7NAS - chains A and E of the 14 polymer chains in the assembly; structure by electron microscopy, 3.31 A resolution.

Chain A:
Molecule: 16S rRNA
Source organism: Escherichia coli (strain K12)
Sequence (1542 nucleotides; numbered 1 to 1542; the number before each row is that of its first residue):
     1 AAAUUGAAGAGUUUGAUCAUGGCUCAGAUUGAACGCUGGCGGCAGGCCUA
    51 ACACAUGCAAGUCGAACGGUAACAGGAAGAAGCUUGCUUCUUUGCUGACG
   101 AGUGGCGGACGGGUGAGUAAUGUCUGGGAAACUGCCUGAUGGAGGGGGAU
   151 AACUACUGGAAACGGUAGCUAAUACCGCAUAACGUCGCAAGACCAAAGAG
   201 GGGGACCUUCGGGCCUCUUGCCAUCGGAUGUGCCCAGAUGGGAUUAGCUA
   251 GUAGGUGGGGUAACGGCUCACCUAGGCGACGAUCCCUAGCUGGUCUGAGA
   301 GGAUGACCAGCCACACUGGAACUGAGACACGGUCCAGACUCCUACGGGAG
   351 GCAGCAGUGGGGAAUAUUGCACAAUGGGCGCAAGCCUGAUGCAGCCAUGC
   401 CGCGUGUAUGAAGAAGGCCUUCGGGUUGUAAAGUACUUUCAGCGGGGAGG
   451 AAGGGAGUAAAGUUAAUACCUUUGCUCAUUGACGUUACCCGCAGAAGAAG
   501 CACCGGCUAACUCCGUGCCAGCAGCCXCGGUAAUACGGAGGGUGCAAGCG
   551 UUAAUCGGAAUUACUGGGCGUAAAGCGCACGCAGGCGGUUUGUUAAGUCA
   601 GAUGUGAAAUCCCCGGGCUCAACCUGGGAACUGCAUCUGAUACUGGCAAG
   651 CUUGAGUCUCGUAGAGGGGGGUAGAAUUCCAGGUGUAGCGGUGAAAUGCG
   701 UAGAGAUCUGGAGGAAUACCGGUGGCGAAGGCGGCCCCCUGGACGAAGAC
   751 UGACGCUCAGGUGCGAAAGCGUGGGGAGCAAACAGGAUUAGAUACCCUGG
   801 UAGUCCACGCCGUAAACGAUGUCGACUUGGAGGUUGUGCCCUUGAGGCGU
   851 GGCUUCCGGAGCUAACGCGUUAAGUCGACCGCCUGGGGAGUACGGCCGCA
   901 AGGUUAAAACUCAAAUGAAUUGACGGGGGCCCGCACAAGCGGUGGAGCAU
   951 GUGGUUUAAUUCGAUGXAACGCGAAGAACCUUACCUGGUCUUGACAUCCA
  1001 CGGAAGUUUUCAGAGAUGAGAAUGUGCCUUCGGGAACCGUGAGACAGGUG
  1051 CUGCAUGGCUGUCGUCAGCUCGUGUUGUGAAAUGUUGGGUUAAGUCCCGC
  1101 AACGAGCGCAACCCUUAUCCUUUGUUGCCAGCGGUCCGGCCGGGAACUCA
  1151 AAGGAGACUGCCAGUGAUAAACUGGAGGAAGGUGGGGAUGACGUCAAGUC
  1201 AUCAUGGCCCUUACGACCAGGGCUACACACGUGCUACAAUGGCGCAUACA
  1251 AAGAGAAGCGACCUCGCGAGAGCAAGCGGACCUCAUAAAGUGCGUCGUAG
  1301 UCCGGAUUGGAGUCUGCAACUCGACUCCAUGAAGUCGGAAUCGCUAGUAA
  1351 UCGUGGAUCAGAAUGCCACGGUGAAUACGUUCCCGGGCCUUGUACACACC
  1401 GCCCGUXACACCAUGGGAGUGGGUUGCAAAAGAAGUAGGUAGCUUAACCU
  1451 UCGGGAGGGCGCUUACCACUUUGUGAUUCAUGACUGGGGUGAAGUCGUAA
  1501 CAAGGUAACCGUAGGGGAACCUGCGGUUGGAUCACCUCCUUA
Not modelled in the structure: 931-1386, 1393-1502, 1541-1542
Modified positions: PSU (pseudouridine-5'-monophosphate) at position 516, G7M (N7-methyl-guanosine-5'-monophosphate) at position 527, 2MG (2N-methylguanosine-5'-monophosphate) at position 966, 5MC (5-methylcytidine-5'-monophosphate) at position 967, 2MG (2N-methylguanosine-5'-monophosphate) at position 1207, 4OC (4n,o2'-methylcytidine-5'-monophosphate) at position 1402, 5MC (5-methylcytidine-5'-monophosphate) at position 1407, UR3 (3-methyluridine-5'-monophoshate) at position 1498, 2MG (2N-methylguanosine-5'-monophosphate) at position 1516, MA6 (6N-dimethyladenosine-5'-monophoshate) at position 1518, MA6 (6N-dimethyladenosine-5'-monophoshate) at position 1519
Ion coordination: Mg2+ site 1 near G21 (its only coordinating residue here); Mg2+ site 2 near G41 (its only coordinating residue here); Mg2+ site 3: C48, G115; Mg2+ site 4 near A53 (its only coordinating residue here); Mg2+ site 5 near A59 (its only coordinating residue here); Mg2+ site 6: A109, G331; Mg2+ site 7 near G111 (its only coordinating residue here); Mg2+ site 8: G145, G177, A197; Mg2+ site 9 near A174 (its only coordinating residue here); Mg2+ site 10: G299, G558; Mg2+ site 11: A306, C307; Mg2+ site 12 near C328 (its only coordinating residue here); 17 more Mg2+ sites not listed

Chain E:
Molecule: 30S ribosomal protein S5
Source organism: Escherichia coli (strain K12)
UniProt: P0A7W1 (RS5_ECOLI); numbering as in UniProt (aligned over 1-167)
Sequence (167 residues; numbered 1 to 167; the number before each row is that of its first residue):
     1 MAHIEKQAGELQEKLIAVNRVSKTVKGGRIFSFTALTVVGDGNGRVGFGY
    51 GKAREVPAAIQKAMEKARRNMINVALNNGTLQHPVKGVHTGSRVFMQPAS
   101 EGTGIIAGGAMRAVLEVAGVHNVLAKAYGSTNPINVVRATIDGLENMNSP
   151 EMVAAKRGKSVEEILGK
Not modelled in the structure: 1-9, 166-167
Curated features (UniProtKB/Swiss-Prot):
  - modified residue: Ala2 (N-acetylalanine)
  - natural variant: Arg20 (R20L: In strain: SPCR9), Val21 (V21E: In strain: SPCR7), Ser22 (S22P: In strain: SPCR13 and SPCR15), Gly104 (G104R: In strain: N-660), Arg112 (R112G: In strain: NEA-314; R112L: In strain: N-421 and D-1023; R112S: In strain: NEA-319), Glu151 (E151S: In strain: B), Glu162 to Lys167 (sequence variant, change not given here; In strain: 0-1)
  - mutagenesis: Arg20 to Arg29 (No effect on mRNA unwinding ability of the ribosome)

How chain A and chain E interact:
Contacting residue pairs (48; chain A residue first):
  U5(A) with Ser100(E), base contact
  G6(A) with Ala99(E), base contact; Ser100(E), hydrogen bond to the base; Thr103(E), base contact; Leu124(E), sugar contact
  A7(A) with Phe95(E), base contact; Gln97(E), hydrogen bond to the base; Leu124(E), base contact; Ala125(E), hydrogen bond to the sugar; Tyr128(E), base contact
  A8(A) with Ile106(E), phosphate contact; Ala107(E), hydrogen bond to the sugar; Gly108(E), hydrogen bond to the sugar; Arg112(E), hydrogen bond to the base; Ala125(E), sugar contact
  G9(A) with Gly108(E), sugar contact; Lys126(E), salt bridge to the phosphate; Ala127(E), hydrogen bond to the phosphate
  A10(A) with Thr131(E), hydrogen bond to the phosphate
  G15(A) with Ser22(E), hydrogen bond to the sugar; Thr24(E), base contact; Arg29(E), hydrogen bond to the sugar
  A16(A) with Val21(E), sugar contact; Ser22(E), hydrogen bond to the sugar
  U17(A) with Asn19(E), hydrogen bond to the phosphate
  C18(A) with Asn132(E), hydrogen bond to the phosphate; Asn135(E), hydrogen bond to the phosphate
  A19(A) with Thr90(E), phosphate contact; Ser130(E), hydrogen bond to the phosphate; Asn132(E), phosphate contact; Asn135(E), hydrogen bond to the phosphate
  U20(A) with Ser130(E), phosphate contact
  A559(A) with Lys126(E), salt bridge to the phosphate
  A560(A) with Arg93(E), base contact; Tyr128(E), hydrogen bond to the base
  U921(A) with Thr24(E), hydrogen bond to the sugar
  G922(A) with Thr24(E), sugar contact; Val25(E), hydrogen bond to the sugar; Lys26(E), sugar contact
  A923(A) with Lys26(E), phosphate contact
  C1535(A) with Arg29(E), hydrogen bond to the sugar
  U1537(A) with Arg20(E), hydrogen bond to the base
  C1538(A) with Arg20(E), hydrogen bond to the base; Phe33(E), sugar contact
  C1539(A) with Val18(E), base contact; Val56(E), sugar contact
  U1540(A) with Pro57(E), phosphate contact; Ile60(E), sugar contact
Also at the interface, not in a pair above, chain A (28 interface residues in all): G558, G567, A864, A865, A1534, C1536
Also at the interface, not in a pair above, chain E (39 interface residues in all): Phe31, Gly91, Ser92, Gly109, Gly129, Ile134

In short:
28 residues of chain A and 39 residues of chain E are in contact, with 22 hydrogen bonds and 2 salt bridges.
Among the polar pairs are G6(A)-Ser100(E), A7(A)-Gln97(E) and A8(A)-Arg112(E). UniProt lists 10 mutagenesis
sites on chain E.
Here chain A is 16S rRNA and chain E is 30S ribosomal protein S5, both from Escherichia coli (strain K12).
Entry 7NAS (Bacterial 30S ribosomal subunit assembly complex state A (multibody refinement for body domain of
30S ribosome)) was determined by electron microscopy together with 7AF3, 7AF5, 7AF8, 7AFA, 7AFD, 7AFH and 17
further entries from the same study.
